8EXK - chains A and B; structure by X-ray diffraction, 2.10 A resolution.

[Chain A]
Molecule: Tyrosine-protein phosphatase non-receptor type 1
From: Homo sapiens
Notes: EC 3.1.3.48
UniProt: P18031 (PTN1_HUMAN); residue numbers follow UniProt; this construct covers 3-299
Sequence (297 residues; row label = number of the first residue in the row):
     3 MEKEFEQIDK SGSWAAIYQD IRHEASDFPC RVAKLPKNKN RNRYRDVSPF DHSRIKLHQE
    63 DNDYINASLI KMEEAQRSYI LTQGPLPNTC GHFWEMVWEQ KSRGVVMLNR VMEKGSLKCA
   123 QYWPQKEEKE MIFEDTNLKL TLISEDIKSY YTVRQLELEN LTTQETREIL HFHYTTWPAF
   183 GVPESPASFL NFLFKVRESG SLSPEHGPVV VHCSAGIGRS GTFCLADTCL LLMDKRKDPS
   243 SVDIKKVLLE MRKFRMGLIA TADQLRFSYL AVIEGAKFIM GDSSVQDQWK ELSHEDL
Construct notes: engineered mutation A181 (Asp in P18031), A262 (Gln in P18031)
UniProt features mapped onto this chain:
  - active site: C215 (Phosphocysteine intermediate)
  - binding site (substrate): C215 to R221
  - modified residue: Y20 (Phosphotyrosine), S50 (Phosphoserine), Y66 (Phosphotyrosine), C215 (Cysteine persulfide), S242 (Phosphoserine), S243 (Phosphoserine)
  - cross-link: C215 to S216 (N,N-(cysteine-1,S-diyl)serine (Cys-Ser))
  - mutagenesis: S50 (S50A/D: No phosphorylation), C215 (C215S: Catalytically inactive mutant; abolishes sulfhydration)
What the authors report for this chain:
  - catalytic residues: C215 (citing earlier work)
  - binding site for phosphate ion: C215, R221, Q266
  - mutagenesis - D181A/C215A/Q262A: abolished catalytic activity
  - specificity-determining residues: R47

[Chain B]
Molecule: Tyrosine-protein kinase JAK2 activation loop peptide
Notes: EC 2.7.10.2; fragment: residues 1000-1015 of JAK2
UniProt: O60674 (JAK2_HUMAN); residues 2000-2015 here correspond to UniProt positions 1000-1015 (UniProt number = residue number - 1000)
Sequence (16 residues; each row starts with the number of its first residue):
  2000 VLPQDKEYYK VKEPGE
Disordered / not traced: 2000-2005, 2011-2015
UniProt features mapped onto this chain:
  - modified residue (Phosphotyrosine): Y2007, Y2008

[How chain A and chain B interact]
Residue-residue contacts (11; chain A residue first):
  Y46(A) with E2006(B); Y2008(B)
  R47(A) with E2006(B), salt bridge
  D48(A) with Y2007(B); Y2008(B), hydrogen bond (side chain-backbone); K2009(B), hydrogen bond (side chain-backbone)
  V49(A) with Y2008(B), hydrophobic
  F182(A) with Y2008(B)
  A217(A) with Y2008(B), hydrophobic
  I219(A) with Y2008(B), hydrophobic
  A262(A) with Y2008(B)
Other interface residues (no listed pair), chain A (11 interface residues in all): R45, S216, G220

[Summary]
11 residues of chain A face 4 of chain B across their interface, with 2 hydrogen bonds and 1 salt bridge.
Among the polar pairs are R47(A)-E2006(B), D48(A)-Y2008(B) and D48(A)-K2009(B). From the paper: the catalytic
residue C215(A); D181A/C215A/Q262A of chain A abolish catalytic activity.
Chain A is Tyrosine-protein phosphatase non-receptor type 1 (Homo sapiens) and chain B is Tyrosine-protein
kinase JAK2 activation loop peptide; the structure, Crystal structure of PTP1B D181A/Q262A phosphatase domain
with JAK2 activation loop phosphopeptide, was determined by X-ray diffraction together with 8EXJ, 8EXM, 8EXN,
8EYA, 8EYB, 8EYC and 8F88 from the same study.
